6N1W - chains 7 and 8 of the 24 polymer chains in the assembly; structure by electron microscopy, 4.20 A resolution (low resolution: residue-level contacts below are approximate; hydrogen-bond / salt-bridge calls are withheld).

== Chain 7 ==
Protein: VRC03 Light chain
Organism: Homo sapiens
Sequence (102 residues; numbered 1 to 102; the number before each row is that of its first residue):
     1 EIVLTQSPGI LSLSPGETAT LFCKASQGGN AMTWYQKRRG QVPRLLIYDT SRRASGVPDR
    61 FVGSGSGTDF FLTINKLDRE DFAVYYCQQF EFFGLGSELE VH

== Chain 8 ==
Protein: VRC03 Heavy chain
Organism: Homo sapiens
Sequence (128 residues; numbered 1 to 111 plus 17 insertion-coded residues; the number before each row is that of its first residue; a row labelled like 76A-76G holds insertion residues (76A, then the next letters in order)):
     1 QVQLVQSGAV IKTPGSSVKI SCRASGYNFR DYSIHWVRLI PDKGFEWIGW IK
   52A P
    53 LWGAVSYARQ LQGRVSMTRQ LSQD
76A-76G PDDPDWG
    77 VAYMEF
82A-82C SGL
    83 TPADTAEYFC VRRGSCDY
100A-100F CGDFPW
   101 QYWGQGTVVV V
Disulfides: Cys-22/Cys-92, Cys-98/Cys-100A

== Chain 7 / chain 8 interface ==
Residue-residue contacts (26; chain 7 residue first):
  Thr-33(7) with Pro-100E(8)
  Tyr-35(7) with Phe-100D(8); Pro-100E(8); Trp-100F(8); Trp-103(8)
  Val-42(7) with Trp-103(8); Gly-104(8); Gln-105(8)
  Pro-43(7) with Trp-103(8)
  Leu-45(7) with Pro-100E(8); Trp-100F(8); Gln-101(8)
  Tyr-48(7) with Cys-98(8); Cys-100A(8); Pro-100E(8)
  Arg-52(7) with Tyr-100(8)
  Ala-54(7) with Gln-101(8)
  Ser-55(7) with Gln-101(8)
  Tyr-86(7) with Phe-45(8)
  Gln-88(7) with Phe-100D(8); Trp-100F(8)
  Phe-90(7) with Phe-100D(8)
  Glu-91(7) with Trp-47(8); Phe-100D(8)
  Phe-93(7) with Phe-45(8); Trp-100F(8)
Also at the interface, not in a pair above, chain 7 (17 interface residues in all): Lys-37, Asp-49, Leu-95
Also at the interface, not in a pair above, chain 8 (17 interface residues in all): Val-37, Leu-39, Lys-43, Glu-46, Phe-91

== Summary ==
The chain 7/chain 8 interface involves 17 residues from each chain.
Chain 7 is VRC03 Light chain and chain 8 is VRC03 Heavy chain, both from Homo sapiens; the structure, Cryo-EM
structure at 4.2 A resolution of vaccine-elicited antibody DFPH-a.15 in complex with HIV-1 Env BG505 ..., was
determined by electron microscopy (same publication as 6MPH, 6MQC, 6MQE, 6MQM, 6MQR, 6N16 and 4 further
entries).
